7BOI - chains A and R of the 14 polymer chains in the assembly; structure by electron microscopy, 2.98 A resolution.

# Chain A
Molecule: 16S rRNA
From: Escherichia coli K-12
Sequence (1542 nucleotides; numbered 1 to 1542; the number before each row is that of its first residue):
     1 AAAUUGAAGAGUUUGAUCAUGGCUCAGAUUGAACGCUGGCGGCAGGCCUA
    51 ACACAUGCAAGUCGAACGGUAACAGGAAGAAGCUUGCUUCUUUGCUGACG
   101 AGUGGCGGACGGGUGAGUAAUGUCUGGGAAACUGCCUGAUGGAGGGGGAU
   151 AACUACUGGAAACGGUAGCUAAUACCGCAUAACGUCGCAAGACCAAAGAG
   201 GGGGACCUUCGGGCCUCUUGCCAUCGGAUGUGCCCAGAUGGGAUUAGCUA
   251 GUAGGUGGGGUAACGGCUCACCUAGGCGACGAUCCCUAGCUGGUCUGAGA
   301 GGAUGACCAGCCACACUGGAACUGAGACACGGUCCAGACUCCUACGGGAG
   351 GCAGCAGUGGGGAAUAUUGCACAAUGGGCGCAAGCCUGAUGCAGCCAUGC
   401 CGCGUGUAUGAAGAAGGCCUUCGGGUUGUAAAGUACUUUCAGCGGGGAGG
   451 AAGGGAGUAAAGUUAAUACCUUUGCUCAUUGACGUUACCCGCAGAAGAAG
   501 CACCGGCUAACUCCGUGCCAGCAGCCXCGGUAAUACGGAGGGUGCAAGCG
   551 UUAAUCGGAAUUACUGGGCGUAAAGCGCACGCAGGCGGUUUGUUAAGUCA
   601 GAUGUGAAAUCCCCGGGCUCAACCUGGGAACUGCAUCUGAUACUGGCAAG
   651 CUUGAGUCUCGUAGAGGGGGGUAGAAUUCCAGGUGUAGCGGUGAAAUGCG
   701 UAGAGAUCUGGAGGAAUACCGGUGGCGAAGGCGGCCCCCUGGACGAAGAC
   751 UGACGCUCAGGUGCGAAAGCGUGGGGAGCAAACAGGAUUAGAUACCCUGG
   801 UAGUCCACGCCGUAAACGAUGUCGACUUGGAGGUUGUGCCCUUGAGGCGU
   851 GGCUUCCGGAGCUAACGCGUUAAGUCGACCGCCUGGGGAGUACGGCCGCA
   901 AGGUUAAAACUCAAAUGAAUUGACGGGGGCCCGCACAAGCGGUGGAGCAU
   951 GUGGUUUAAUUCGAUGXAACGCGAAGAACCUUACCUGGUCUUGACAUCCA
  1001 CGGAAGUUUUCAGAGAUGAGAAUGUGCCUUCGGGAACCGUGAGACAGGUG
  1051 CUGCAUGGCUGUCGUCAGCUCGUGUUGUGAAAUGUUGGGUUAAGUCCCGC
  1101 AACGAGCGCAACCCUUAUCCUUUGUUGCCAGCGGUCCGGCCGGGAACUCA
  1151 AAGGAGACUGCCAGUGAUAAACUGGAGGAAGGUGGGGAUGACGUCAAGUC
  1201 AUCAUGGCCCUUACGACCAGGGCUACACACGUGCUACAAUGGCGCAUACA
  1251 AAGAGAAGCGACCUCGCGAGAGCAAGCGGACCUCAUAAAGUGCGUCGUAG
  1301 UCCGGAUUGGAGUCUGCAACUCGACUCCAUGAAGUCGGAAUCGCUAGUAA
  1351 UCGUGGAUCAGAAUGCCACGGUGAAUACGUUCCCGGGCCUUGUACACACC
  1401 GCCCGUXACACCAUGGGAGUGGGUUGCAAAAGAAGUAGGUAGCUUAACCU
  1451 UCGGGAGGGCGCUUACCACUUUGUGAUUCAUGACUGGGGUGAAGUCGUAA
  1501 CAAGGUAACCGUAGGGGAACCUGCGGUUGGAUCACCUCCUUA
Unresolved in the structure: 931-1386, 1535-1542
Modified positions: PSU (pseudouridine-5'-monophosphate) at position 516, G7M (N7-methyl-guanosine-5'-monophosphate) at position 527, 2MG (2N-methylguanosine-5'-monophosphate) at position 966, 5MC (5-methylcytidine-5'-monophosphate) at position 967, 2MG (2N-methylguanosine-5'-monophosphate) at position 1207, 4OC (4n,o2'-methylcytidine-5'-monophosphate) at position 1402, 5MC (5-methylcytidine-5'-monophosphate) at position 1407, UR3 (3-methyluridine-5'-monophoshate) at position 1498, 2MG (2N-methylguanosine-5'-monophosphate) at position 1516, MA6 (6N-dimethyladenosine-5'-monophoshate) at position 1518, MA6 (6N-dimethyladenosine-5'-monophoshate) at position 1519
Bound ions: Mg2+ site 1 near G21 (its only coordinating residue here); Mg2+ site 2: C48, U49, G115; Mg2+ site 3 near A53 (its only coordinating residue here); Mg2+ site 4: A59, C386, U387; Mg2+ site 5 near G100 (its only coordinating residue here); Mg2+ site 6: A109, G331; Mg2+ site 7 near G111 (its only coordinating residue here); Mg2+ site 8: A116, G117, G289; Mg2+ site 9: G145, A197; Mg2+ site 10: A174, C175; Mg2+ site 11: G299, G558; Mg2+ site 12 near C328 (its only coordinating residue here); 27 more Mg2+ sites not listed
From the paper describing this entry:
  - contacts within the chain: A923/U1393, U1393/A1502

# Chain R
Molecule: 30S ribosomal protein S18
From: Escherichia coli (strain K12)
UniProtKB: P0A7T7 (RS18_ECOLI); residue numbers follow UniProt; this construct covers 1-75
Chain sequence (75 residues; numbered 1 to 75; the number before each row is that of its first residue):
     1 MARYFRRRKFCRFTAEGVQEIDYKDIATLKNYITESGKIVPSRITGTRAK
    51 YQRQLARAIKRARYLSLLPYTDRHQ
Unresolved in the structure: 1-9, 75
UniProt features mapped onto this chain:
  - modified residue: Ala-2 (N-acetylalanine)

# Chain A / chain R interface
Pairs across the interface - 35 pairs, chain A then chain R:
  A663(A) / Arg-53(R)  phosphate contact
  G664(A) / Arg-53(R)  salt bridge to the phosphate
  G664(A) / Arg-57(R)  salt bridge to the phosphate
  U672(A) / Tyr-64(R)  hydrogen bond to the sugar
  A673(A) / Tyr-64(R)  sugar contact
  A673(A) / Tyr-70(R)  hydrogen bond to the sugar
  G674(A) / Tyr-70(R)  sugar contact
  A675(A) / His-74(R)  salt bridge to the phosphate
  A718(A) / Lys-38(R)  hydrogen bond to the base
  A718(A) / Arg-63(R)  base contact
  A718(A) / Tyr-70(R)  hydrogen bond to the base
  C719(A) / Lys-38(R)  hydrogen bond to the sugar
  C719(A) / Ile-39(R)  hydrogen bond to the sugar
  C719(A) / Lys-60(R)  base contact
  C719(A) / Arg-63(R)  hydrogen bond to the base
  C720(A) / Ile-39(R)  sugar contact
  C720(A) / Pro-41(R)  sugar contact
  C720(A) / Gln-52(R)  hydrogen bond to the phosphate
  C720(A) / Ala-56(R)  sugar contact
  C720(A) / Lys-60(R)  hydrogen bond to the base
  G721(A) / Pro-41(R)  phosphate contact
  G721(A) / Ser-42(R)  hydrogen bond to the phosphate
  G721(A) / Gln-52(R)  phosphate contact
  G734(A) / Lys-60(R)  hydrogen bond to the phosphate
  C735(A) / Lys-60(R)  salt bridge to the phosphate
  C736(A) / Arg-61(R)  salt bridge to the phosphate
  U834(A) / Ala-49(R)  phosphate contact
  U835(A) / Ala-49(R)  phosphate contact
  U835(A) / Lys-50(R)  hydrogen bond to the phosphate
  U835(A) / Arg-53(R)  salt bridge to the phosphate
  G836(A) / Lys-50(R)  salt bridge to the phosphate
  G844(A) / Thr-14(R)  phosphate contact
  G844(A) / Ala-15(R)  hydrogen bond to the sugar
  A845(A) / Thr-14(R)  hydrogen bond to the phosphate
  A845(A) / Ala-15(R)  phosphate contact
Also at the interface, not in a pair above, chain A (20 interface residues in all): A665, A676
Also at the interface, not in a pair above, chain R (21 interface residues in all): Glu-16, Gly-37, Val-40

# Summary
The interface between chain A and chain R involves 20 residues on one side and 21 on the other; the contacts
include 14 hydrogen bonds and 7 salt bridges. Polar pairs include A718(A)/Lys-38(R), A718(A)/Tyr-70(R) and
C719(A)/Arg-63(R). From the paper: contacts within the chain involving A923(A), U1393(A) and A1502(A).
Chain A is 16S rRNA (Escherichia coli K-12) and chain R is 30S ribosomal protein S18 (Escherichia coli (strain
K12)); the structure, Bacterial 30S ribosomal subunit assembly complex state F (multibody refinement for body
domain of 30S ribosome), was determined by electron microscopy, deposited together with 7AF3, 7AF5, 7AF8,
7AFA, 7AFD, 7AFH and 17 further entries.
